Entry 1F6F (X-ray diffraction, 2.30 A resolution); this record covers chains A and C of the 3 polymer chains in the assembly.

[Chain A]
Molecule: Placental lactogen
From: Ovis aries
Reference sequence: P16038 (CSH_SHEEP); residues 1-199 here correspond to UniProt positions 38-236 (UniProt number = residue number + 37)
Sequence (199 residues; each row starts with the number of its first residue):
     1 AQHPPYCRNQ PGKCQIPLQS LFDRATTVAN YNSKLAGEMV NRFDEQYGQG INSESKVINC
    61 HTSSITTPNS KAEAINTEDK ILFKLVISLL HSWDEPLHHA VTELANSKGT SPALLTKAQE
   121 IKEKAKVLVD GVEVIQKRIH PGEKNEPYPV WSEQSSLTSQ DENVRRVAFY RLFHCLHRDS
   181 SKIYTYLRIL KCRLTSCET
Unresolved in the structure: 48-56, 107-111, 198-199
Cystine bridges: C7-C14, C60-C175, C192-C197

[Chain C]
Molecule: Prolactin receptor
From: Rattus norvegicus
Notes: fragment: extracellular domain; n-terminal fibronectin type iii domains
Reference sequence: P05710 (PRLR_RAT); residues 1-210 here correspond to UniProt positions 20-229 (UniProt number = residue number + 19)
Sequence (210 residues; numbered 1 to 210; the number before each row is that of its first residue):
     1 QSPPGKPEIH KCRSPDKETF TCWWNPGTDG GLPTNYSLTY SKEGEKTTYE CPDYKTSGPN
    61 SCFFSKQYTS IWKIYIITVN ATNQMGSSSS DPLYVDVTYI VEPEPPRNLT LEVKQLKDKK
   121 TYLWVKWSPP TITDVKTGWF TMEYEIRLKP EEAEEWEIHF TGHQTQFKVF DLYPGQKYLV
   181 QTRCKPDHGY WSRWSQESSV EMPNDFTLKD
Unresolved in the structure: 1-5, 29-33, 83-87, 115-119, 131-140, 150-154, 205-210
Cystine bridges: C12-C22, C51-C62
Curated features (UniProtKB/Swiss-Prot):
  - motif: W191 to S195 (WSXWS motif)
  - binding site (Zn(2+)): D187, H188
  - glycosylation (N-linked (GlcNAc...) asparagine): N35, N80, N108

[How chain A and chain C interact]
Pairs across the interface (30):
  A1(A) - D91(C)
  A1(A) - P92(C)  hydrogen bond (backbone-backbone)
  A1(A) - L93(C)
  Q2(A) - L93(C)
  Q2(A) - Y94(C)  hydrogen bond (backbone-backbone)
  H3(A) - Y94(C)
  P4(A) - Y94(C)
  P5(A) - Y99(C)
  Y6(A) - D96(C)  hydrogen bond
  Y6(A) - Y99(C)  hydrophobic
  C14(A) - E43(C)
  C14(A) - I74(C)
  Q15(A) - E43(C)
  Q15(A) - I74(C)
  I16(A) - W72(C)
  I16(A) - K73(C)
  I16(A) - I74(C)  hydrophobic
  I16(A) - D96(C)
  L21(A) - W72(C)
  R24(A) - I71(C)  hydrogen bond (side chain-backbone)
  R24(A) - W72(C)
  R24(A) - D96(C)  salt bridge
  R24(A) - T98(C)  hydrogen bond
  R24(A) - Y99(C)
  A25(A) - W72(C)
  K124(A) - E18(C)  salt bridge
  V127(A) - W72(C)  hydrogen bond (backbone-side chain)
  D130(A) - S70(C)
  D130(A) - W72(C)
  G131(A) - W72(C)
Interface residues without a listed pair, chain A (18 interface residues in all): C7, V134
Interface residues without a listed pair, chain C (15 interface residues in all): G44

[In short]
18 residues of chain A face 15 of chain C across their interface, with 6 hydrogen bonds and 2 salt bridges.
Among the polar pairs are R24(A)-D96(C), K124(A)-E18(C) and Y6(A)-D96(C). From UniProt: Zn2+-binding residues
D187(C) and H188(C) on chain C.
Here chain A is Placental lactogen (Ovis aries) and chain C is Prolactin receptor (Rattus norvegicus). Entry
1F6F (Crystal structure of the ternary complex between ovine placental lactogen and the extracellular domain
of the ...) was determined by X-ray diffraction.
